PDB entry 5UHB | X-ray diffraction, 4.29 A resolution (low resolution: residue-level contacts below are approximate; hydrogen-bond / salt-bridge calls are withheld) | chains C and G of the 8 polymer chains in the assembly

# Chain C
Molecule: DNA-directed RNA polymerase subunit beta
From: Mycobacterium tuberculosis (strain ATCC 25618 / H37Rv)
Notes: EC 2.7.7.6
Reference sequence: P9WGY9 (RPOB_MYCTU); residues 1-1178 here = UniProt positions 1-1178
Sequence (1178 residues; each row starts with the number of its first residue):
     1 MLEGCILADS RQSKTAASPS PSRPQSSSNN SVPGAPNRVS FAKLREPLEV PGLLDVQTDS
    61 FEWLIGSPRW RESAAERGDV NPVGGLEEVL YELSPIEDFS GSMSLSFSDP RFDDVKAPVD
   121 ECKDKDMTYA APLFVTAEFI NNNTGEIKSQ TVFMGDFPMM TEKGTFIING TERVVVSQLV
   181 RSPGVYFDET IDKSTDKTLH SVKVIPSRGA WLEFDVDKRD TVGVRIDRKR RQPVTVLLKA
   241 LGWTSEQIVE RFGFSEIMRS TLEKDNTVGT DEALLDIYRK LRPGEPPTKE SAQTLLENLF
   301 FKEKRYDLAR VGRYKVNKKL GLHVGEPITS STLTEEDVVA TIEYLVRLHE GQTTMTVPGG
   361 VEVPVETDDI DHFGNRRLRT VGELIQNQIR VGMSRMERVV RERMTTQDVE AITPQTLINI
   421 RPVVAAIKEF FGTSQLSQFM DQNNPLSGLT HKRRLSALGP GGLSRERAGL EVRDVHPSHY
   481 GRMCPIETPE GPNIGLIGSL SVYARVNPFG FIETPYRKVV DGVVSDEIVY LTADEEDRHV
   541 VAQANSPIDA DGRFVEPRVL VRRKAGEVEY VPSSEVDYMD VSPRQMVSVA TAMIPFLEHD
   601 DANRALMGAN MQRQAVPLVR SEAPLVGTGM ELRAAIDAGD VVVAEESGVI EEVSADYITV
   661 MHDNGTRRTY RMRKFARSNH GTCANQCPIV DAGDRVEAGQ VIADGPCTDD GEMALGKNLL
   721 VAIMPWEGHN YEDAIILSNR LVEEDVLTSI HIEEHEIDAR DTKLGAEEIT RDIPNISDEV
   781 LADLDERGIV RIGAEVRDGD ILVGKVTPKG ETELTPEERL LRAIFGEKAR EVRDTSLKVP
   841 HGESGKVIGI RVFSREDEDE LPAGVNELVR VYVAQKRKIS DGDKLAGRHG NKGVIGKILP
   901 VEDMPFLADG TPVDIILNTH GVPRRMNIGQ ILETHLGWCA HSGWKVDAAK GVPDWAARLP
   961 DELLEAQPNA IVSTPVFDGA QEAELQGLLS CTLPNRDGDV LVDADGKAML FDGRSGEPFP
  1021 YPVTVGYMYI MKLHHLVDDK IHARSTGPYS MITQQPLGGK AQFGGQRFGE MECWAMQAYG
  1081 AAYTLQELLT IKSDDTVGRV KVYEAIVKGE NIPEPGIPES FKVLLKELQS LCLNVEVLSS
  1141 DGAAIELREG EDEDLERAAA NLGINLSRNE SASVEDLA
Unresolved in the structure: 1-27, 1154-1178
Residues lining bound ligands: rifampicin (RFP): Arg173, Val176, Ser434, Gln435, Leu436, Ser437, Gln438, Phe439, Met440, Asp441, His451, Arg454, Ser456, Leu458, Arg465, Pro489, Asn493, Ile497, Arg613, His680
UniProt features mapped onto this chain:
  - natural variant: Val423 (V423A: In strain: vr1), Leu436 (L436P: In strain: vr2), Ser437 (S437T: In strain: vr3), Gln438 to Asp441 (sequence variant, change not given here; In strain: RJ49), Gln438 (Q438L: In strain: vr4), Phe439 (F439V: In strain: RJ37), Met440 to Asn443 (deletion: In strain: RJ55), Asp441 (D441V: In strain: vr3), Leu449 to Lys452 (sequence variant, change not given here; In strain: RJ48), His451 (H451D: In strain: vr5; H451L: In strain: SP28; H451N: In strain: vr6; H451P: In strain: vr8; H451Q: In strain: vr1; H451R: In strain: vr7), Ser456 (S456L: In strain: vr11 and RJ37; S456Q: In strain: vr9; S456W: In strain: vr10), Leu458 (L458P: In strain: vr12 and SP22)
  - mutagenesis: Glu138 (E138R: Weakens interaction with TRCF and CarD), Ile147 (I147A: Weakens interaction with TRCF and CarD), Lys148 (K148A: Does not affect association with TRCF, but weakens interaction with CarD), Ser149 (S149A: Does not affect association with TRCF, but weakens interaction with CarD)

# Chain G
Molecule: 16-nt DNA strand
Sequence (16 nucleotides; numbered 5 to 20; the number before each row is that of its first residue):
     5 CATCCGTGAG TCGAGG
Unresolved in the structure: 17-20

# Interface between chain C and chain G
Residue-residue contacts - 5 pairs, chain C then chain G:
  Arg230(C) - DC8(G)
  Glu466(C) - DA13(G)
  Arg1067(C) - DC16(G)
  Gly1069(C) - DC16(G)
  Met1071(C) - DT15(G)
Other interface residues (no listed pair), chain C (6 interface residues in all): Glu1072

# In short
6 residues of chain C and 4 residues of chain G are in contact. Chain C binds rifampicin. From UniProt: 4
mutagenesis sites on chain C.
Here chain C is DNA-directed RNA polymerase subunit beta (Mycobacterium tuberculosis (strain ATCC 25618 /
H37Rv)) and chain G is a 16-nt DNA strand. Entry 5UHB (Crystal structure of Mycobacterium tuberculosis
transcription initiation complex in complex with Rifampin) was determined by X-ray diffraction, deposited
together with 5UH5, 5UH6, 5UH8, 5UH9, 5UHA, 5UHC and 4 further entries.
